Entry 6IY2 (electron microscopy, 3.47 A resolution); this record covers chains E and J of the 11 polymer chains in the assembly.

Chain E:
Name: Histone H3
From: Xenopus laevis
Reference sequence: A0A310TTQ1 (A0A310TTQ1_XENLA); residues 36-135 here correspond to UniProt positions 37-136 (UniProt number = residue number + 1)
Amino-acid sequence (100 residues; each row starts with the number of its first residue):
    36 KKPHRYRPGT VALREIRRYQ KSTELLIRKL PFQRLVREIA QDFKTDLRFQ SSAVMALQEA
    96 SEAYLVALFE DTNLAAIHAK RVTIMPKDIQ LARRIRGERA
Not modelled in the structure: 36
Differences from the reference sequence: conflict Ala110 (Cys111 in A0A310TTQ1)

Chain J:
Molecule: 147-nt DNA strand
Sequence (147 nucleotides; each row starts with the number of its first residue):
     1 ATCTGCAACA GTCCTAACAT TCACCTCTTG TGTGTTTGTG TCTGTTCGCC ATCCCGTCTC
    61 CGCTCGTCAC TTATCCTTCA CTTTCCAGAG GGTCCCCCCG CAGACCCCGG CGACCCTCAG
   121 GTCGGCCGAC TGCGGCACAG TTTTGAT

Interface between chain E and chain J:
Residue-residue contacts - 26 pairs, chain E then chain J:
  Lys37(E) - DT4(J)  salt bridge to the phosphate
  Lys37(E) - DG5(J)  phosphate contact
  His39(E) - DG5(J)  sugar contact
  His39(E) - DT84(J)  phosphate contact
  Arg40(E) - DT83(J)  hydrogen bond to the base
  Arg40(E) - DT84(J)  sugar contact
  Tyr41(E) - DG5(J)  sugar contact
  Tyr41(E) - DC6(J)  phosphate contact
  Tyr41(E) - DT83(J)  sugar contact
  Tyr41(E) - DT84(J)  hydrogen bond to the phosphate
  Pro43(E) - DT82(J)  phosphate contact
  Pro43(E) - DT83(J)  phosphate contact
  Gly44(E) - DT83(J)  hydrogen bond to the phosphate
  Val46(E) - DT83(J)  phosphate contact
  Ala47(E) - DT83(J)  phosphate contact
  Arg49(E) - DC6(J)  sugar contact
  Arg53(E) - DA7(J)  salt bridge to the phosphate
  Lys56(E) - DA8(J)  salt bridge to the phosphate
  Arg63(E) - DG91(J)  hydrogen bond to the phosphate
  Arg63(E) - DG92(J)  salt bridge to the phosphate
  Lys64(E) - DG92(J)  hydrogen bond to the phosphate
  Leu65(E) - DG91(J)  phosphate contact
  Leu65(E) - DG92(J)  hydrogen bond to the phosphate
  Pro66(E) - DG91(J)  phosphate contact
  Arg69(E) - DG91(J)  salt bridge to the phosphate
  Arg83(E) - DC101(J)  sugar contact
Also at the interface, not in a pair above, chain E (19 interface residues in all): Arg42, Thr45
Also at the interface, not in a pair above, chain J (12 interface residues in all): DG100

In short:
Chain E and chain J form an interface of 19 and 12 residues respectively, with 6 hydrogen bonds and 5 salt
bridges. Among the polar pairs are Arg40(E)-DT83(J), Tyr41(E)-DT84(J) and Gly44(E)-DT83(J).
Chain E is Histone H3 (Xenopus laevis) and chain J is a 147-nt DNA strand; the structure, Structure of
Snf2-MMTV-A nucleosome complex at shl2 in ADP state, was determined by electron microscopy, deposited together
with 5Z3U, 5Z3V, 5Z3L, 5Z3O and 6IY3.
